5BTL - chains C and D of the 8 polymer chains in the assembly; structure by X-ray diffraction, 2.50 A resolution.

== Chain C ==
Protein: DNA gyrase subunit A
Source organism: Mycobacterium tuberculosis (strain ATCC 25618 / H37Rv)
Notes: EC 5.99.1.3; fragment: GyrA 2-500 with IGSG C-terminal tag
UniProt: P9WG47 (GYRA_MYCTU); residues 2-500 here = UniProt positions 2-500
Amino-acid sequence (503 residues; row label = number of the first residue in the row):
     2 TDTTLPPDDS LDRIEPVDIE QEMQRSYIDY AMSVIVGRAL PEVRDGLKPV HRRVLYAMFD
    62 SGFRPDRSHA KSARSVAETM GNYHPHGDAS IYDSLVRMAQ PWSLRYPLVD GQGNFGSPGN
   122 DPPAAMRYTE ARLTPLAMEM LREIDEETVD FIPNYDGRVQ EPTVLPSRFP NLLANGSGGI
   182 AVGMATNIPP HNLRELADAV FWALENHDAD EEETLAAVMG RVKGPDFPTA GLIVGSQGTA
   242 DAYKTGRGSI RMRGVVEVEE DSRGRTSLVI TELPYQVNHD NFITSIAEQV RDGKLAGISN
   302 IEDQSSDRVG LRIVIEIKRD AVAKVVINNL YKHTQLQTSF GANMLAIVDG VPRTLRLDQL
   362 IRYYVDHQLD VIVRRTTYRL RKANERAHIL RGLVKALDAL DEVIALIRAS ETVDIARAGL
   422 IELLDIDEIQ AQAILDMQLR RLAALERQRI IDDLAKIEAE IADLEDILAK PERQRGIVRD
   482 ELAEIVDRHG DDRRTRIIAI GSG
Not modelled in the structure: 2-14, 502-504
Construct notes: expression tag (501-504)
Modified residues: Y129 (O-phosphotyrosine; PTR)
Curated features (UniProtKB/Swiss-Prot):
  - active site: Y129 (O-(5'-phospho-DNA)-tyrosine intermediate)
  - modified residue: T2 (N-acetylthreonine)
  - natural variant: A90 (A90V: Confers ciprofloxacin resistance, in clinical isolate), S91 (S91P: Confers ciprofloxacin resistance, in clinical isolate), D94 (D94A: Confers ciprofloxacin resistance, in clinical isolate; D94G: Confers ciprofloxacin resistance, in clinical isolate; D94H: Confers ciprofloxacin resistance, in clinical isolate ...)
  - mutagenesis: T80 (T80A: Slight resistance to fluoroquinolones. Hypersusceptibile, 2- to 14-fold higher sensitivity to fluoroquinolones, 2- to 8-fold more efficient in fluoroquinolone-induced DNA cleavage ...), G88 (G88A: Confers fluoroquinolone resistance, IC(50) is 2- to 26-fold higher than wild-type ...), A90 to D94 (80-fold increased resistance to fluoroquinolones, 32- to 64-fold reduction in fluoroquinolone-induced DNA cleavage), A90 (A90G: 4- to 16-fold more efficient in fluoroquinolone-induced DNA cleavage alone ...), D94 (D94G/H: 25- 45-fold increased resistance to fluoroquinolones, 4- to 8-fold reduction in fluoroquinolone-induced DNA cleavage ...)

== Chain D ==
Protein: DNA gyrase subunit B
Source organism: Mycobacterium tuberculosis (strain CDC 1551 / Oshkosh)
Notes: EC 5.99.1.3; fragment: GyrB 426-675 with N-terminal SNA tag
UniProt: P9WG44 (GYRB_MYCTO); numbering as in UniProt (aligned over 426-675)
Amino-acid sequence (253 residues; numbered 423 to 675; the number before each row is that of its first residue):
   423 SNALVRRKSA TDIGGLPGKL ADCRSTDPRK SELYVVEGDS AGGSAKSGRD SMFQAILPLR
   483 GKIINVEKAR IDRVLKNTEV QAIITALGTG IHDEFDIGKL RYHKIVLMAD ADVDGQHIST
   543 LLLTLLFRFM RPLIENGHVF LAQPPLYKLK WQRSDPEFAY SDRERDGLLE AGLKAGKKIN
   603 KEDGIQRYKG LGEMDAKELW ETTMDPSVRV LRQVTLDDAA AADELFSILM GEDVDARRSF
   663 ITRNAKDVRF LDV
Not modelled in the structure: 423, 432-436
Construct notes: expression tag (423-425)
Ion coordination: Mg2+: D532, D534
Small-molecule neighbours: 8-methyl-moxifloxacin (8MX; 1-cyclopropyl-6-fluoro-8-methyl-7-[(4aS,7aS)-octahydro-6H-pyrrolo[3,4-b]pyridin-6-yl]-4-oxo-1,4-dihydroquinoline-3-carboxylic acid): R482, G483, T500, E501
Curated features (UniProtKB/Swiss-Prot):
  - binding site (Mg(2+)): E459, D532, D534
  - site (Interaction with DNA): K484, N487
Reported in the primary citation:
  - binding site for 8-methyl-moxifloxacin: T500

== Interface between chain C and chain D ==
Residue-residue contacts (60; chain C residue first):
  I15(C) with F562(D), hydrophobic; L633(D); Q635(D)
  E16(C) with L633(D), hydrogen bond (backbone-backbone); R634(D); Q635(D), hydrogen bond (backbone-backbone)
  P17(C) with Q635(D); T637(D)
  V18(C) with R634(D); Q635(D), hydrogen bond (backbone-backbone); V636(D); T637(D), hydrogen bond (backbone-backbone)
  D19(C) with T637(D); D639(D), hydrogen bond (side chain-backbone)
  I20(C) with I556(D), hydrophobic; V636(D), hydrophobic; T637(D), hydrogen bond (backbone-backbone); L638(D), hydrophobic; F648(D), hydrophobic
  E21(C) with D640(D); A643(D); A644(D); L647(D)
  Q22(C) with L673(D); D674(D)
  E23(C) with L563(D); R634(D), salt bridge
  M24(C) with T542(D); L545(D), hydrophobic; T546(D); F648(D), hydrophobic; L651(D); M652(D), hydrophobic
  Q25(C) with F662(D); N666(D)
  R26(C) with V670(D)
  S27(C) with Q538(D); T542(D)
  Y28(C) with T542(D); L651(D); M652(D), hydrophobic; R659(D)
  I29(C) with A667(D), hydrophobic
  D30(C) with V535(D); Q538(D), hydrogen bond
  Y31(C) with K484(D); V535(D), hydrophobic; D536(D); H539(D)
  A32(C) with I663(D), hydrophobic
  M33(C) with I663(D), hydrophobic; A667(D), hydrophobic
  S34(C) with V535(D)
  R39(C) with D536(D), salt bridge
  Y156(C) with R609(D), hydrogen bond (backbone-side chain); K611(D)
  D157(C) with R609(D)
  V183(C) with R659(D)
  G184(C) with V656(D); R660(D), hydrogen bond (backbone-side chain)
Interface residues without a listed pair, chain C (26 interface residues in all): P86
Interface residues without a listed pair, chain D (38 interface residues in all): F549

== Overview ==
26 residues of chain C and 38 residues of chain D are in contact; the contacts include 9 hydrogen bonds and 2
salt bridges. Among the polar pairs are E23(C)-R634(D), R39(C)-D536(D) and D19(C)-D639(D). Bound to chain D:
8-methyl-moxifloxacin. From the paper: a binding site for 8-methyl-moxifloxacin at T500(D).
Chain C is DNA gyrase subunit A (Mycobacterium tuberculosis (strain ATCC 25618 / H37Rv)) and chain D is DNA
gyrase subunit B (Mycobacterium tuberculosis (strain CDC 1551 / Oshkosh)); the structure, Crystal structure of
a topoisomerase II complex, was determined by X-ray diffraction (same publication as 5BS8, 5BTA, 5BTC, 5BTD,
5BTF, 5BTG, 5BTI and 5BTN).
